Entry 2JBP (X-ray diffraction, 3.31 A resolution); this record covers chain A.

Chain A:
Name: Map kinase-activated protein kinase 2
From: Homo sapiens
Notes: EC 2.7.11.1; fragment: kinase domain, residues 41-364
UniProt: P49137 (MAPK2_HUMAN); residue numbers follow UniProt; this construct covers 41-364
Chain sequence (326 residues; row label = number of the first residue in the row):
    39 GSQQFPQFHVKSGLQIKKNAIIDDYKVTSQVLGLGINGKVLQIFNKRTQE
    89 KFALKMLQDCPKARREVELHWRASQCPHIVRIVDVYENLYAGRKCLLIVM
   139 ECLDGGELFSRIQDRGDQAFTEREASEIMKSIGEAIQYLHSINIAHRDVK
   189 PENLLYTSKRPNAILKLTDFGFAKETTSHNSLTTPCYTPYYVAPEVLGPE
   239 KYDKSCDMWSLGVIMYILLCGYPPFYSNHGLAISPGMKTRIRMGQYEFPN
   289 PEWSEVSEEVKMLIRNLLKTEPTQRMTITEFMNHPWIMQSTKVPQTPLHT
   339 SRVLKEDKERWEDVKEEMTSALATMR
Unresolved in the structure: 39-45, 155-156, 216-230, 267-271, 351-364
Curated features (UniProtKB/Swiss-Prot):
  - region: Ser328 to Arg364 (Autoinhibitory helix)
  - motif: Met356 to Arg364 (Nuclear export signal (NES))
  - active site: Asp186 (Proton acceptor)
  - binding site (ATP): Leu70 to Val78, Lys93
  - binding site (staurosporine): Glu139 to Leu141
  - modified residue: Thr222 (Phosphothreonine), Ser272 (Phosphoserine), Ser328 (Phosphoserine), Thr334 (Phosphothreonine)
  - cross-link: Lys353 (Glycyl lysine isopeptide (Lys-Gly) (interchain with G-Cter in SUMO))
  - mutagenesis: Lys93 (K93R: Kinase defective mutant, abolishes activity), Asp207 (D207A: Kinase defective mutant, abolishes activity), Thr222 (T222A: Strong decrease in kinase activity; T222D: Mimicks phosphorylation state, leading to slight increase of basal kinase activity ...), Ser272 (S272A: Strong decrease in kinase activity; S272D: Mimicks phosphorylation state, leading to slight increase of basal kinase activity), Thr334 (T334A: Slight decrease in kinase activity; T334D/E: Mimicks phosphorylation state, leading to elevated basal kinase activity ...), Lys353 (K353R: Induces decreased sumoylation and increase in protein kinase activity)
Small-molecule neighbours: P4O (2-(2-quinolin-3-ylpyridin-4-yl)-1,5,6,7-tetrahydro-4H-pyrrolo[3,2-c]pyridin-4-one): Leu70, Gly71, Leu72, Gly73, Val78, Ala91, Lys93, Met138, Glu139, Cys140, Leu141, Asp142, Gly144, Asn191, Leu193, Thr206, Asp207

Overview:
Bound to chain A: compound P4O. Curated annotation (UniProt) lists active-site residue Asp186, 10 ATP-binding
residues, 3 staurosporine-binding residues and 6 mutagenesis sites.
Chain A is Map kinase-activated protein kinase 2 (Homo sapiens); the structure, Protein kinase MK2 in complex
with an inhibitor (crystal form-2, co- crystallization), was determined by X-ray diffraction together with
2JBO from the same study.
